PDB entry 6JFU | X-ray diffraction, 3.20 A resolution | chains A and D of the 4 polymer chains in the assembly

# Chain A
Name: CRISPR-associated endonuclease Cas9
Organism: Neisseria meningitidis
Notes: EC 3.1.-.-
Chain sequence (1083 residues; each row starts with the number of its first residue; numbering starts at 0):
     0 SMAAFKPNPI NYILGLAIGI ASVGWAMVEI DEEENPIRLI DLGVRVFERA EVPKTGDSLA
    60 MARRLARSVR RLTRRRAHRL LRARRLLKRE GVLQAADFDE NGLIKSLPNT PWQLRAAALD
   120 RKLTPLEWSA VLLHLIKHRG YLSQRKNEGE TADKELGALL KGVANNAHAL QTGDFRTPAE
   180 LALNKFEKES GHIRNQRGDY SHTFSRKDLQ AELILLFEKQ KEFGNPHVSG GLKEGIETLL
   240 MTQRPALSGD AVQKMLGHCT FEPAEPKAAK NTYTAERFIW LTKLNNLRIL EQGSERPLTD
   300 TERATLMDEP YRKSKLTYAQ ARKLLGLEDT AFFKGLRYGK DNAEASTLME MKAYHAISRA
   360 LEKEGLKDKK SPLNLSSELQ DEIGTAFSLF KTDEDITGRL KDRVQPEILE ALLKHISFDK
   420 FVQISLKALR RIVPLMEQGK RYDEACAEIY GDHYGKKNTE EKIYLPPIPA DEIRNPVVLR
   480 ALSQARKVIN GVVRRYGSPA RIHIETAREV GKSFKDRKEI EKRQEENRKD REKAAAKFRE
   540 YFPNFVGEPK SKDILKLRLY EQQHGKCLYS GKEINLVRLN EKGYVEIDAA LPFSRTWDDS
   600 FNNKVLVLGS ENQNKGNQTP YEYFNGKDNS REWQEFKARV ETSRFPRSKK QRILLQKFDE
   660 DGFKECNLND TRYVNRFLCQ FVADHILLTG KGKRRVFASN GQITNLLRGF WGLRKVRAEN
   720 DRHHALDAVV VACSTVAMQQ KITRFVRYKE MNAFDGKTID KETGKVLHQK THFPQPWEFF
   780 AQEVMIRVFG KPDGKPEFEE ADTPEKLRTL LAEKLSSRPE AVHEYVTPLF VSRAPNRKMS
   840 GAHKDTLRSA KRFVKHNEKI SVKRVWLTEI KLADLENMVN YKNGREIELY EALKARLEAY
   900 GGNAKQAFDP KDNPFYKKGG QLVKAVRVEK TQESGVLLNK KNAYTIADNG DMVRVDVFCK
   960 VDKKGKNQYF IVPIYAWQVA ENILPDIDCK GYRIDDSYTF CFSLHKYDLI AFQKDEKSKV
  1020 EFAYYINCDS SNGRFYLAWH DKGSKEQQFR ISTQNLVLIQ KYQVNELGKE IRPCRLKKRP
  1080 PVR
Disordered / not traced: 0-6, 337-342, 521-668, 686-694, 709-713, 748-768, 815-817
Cystine bridges: Cys958-Cys1000
Reported in the primary citation:
  - binding site for non-target strand (chain D): Asp1028
  - binding site for target-strand DNA: Arg1033
  - specificity-determining residues: Asp1028, Arg1033
  - mutagenesis - D1028A, R1033A: abolished catalytic activity
  - mutagenesis - N1031A: unchanged catalytic activity

# Chain D
Molecule: non-target strand
Sequence (11 nucleotides; row label = number of the first residue in the row):
     1 AGGCCCAGTT A

# Chain A / chain D interface
Pairs across the interface (16):
  Thr930(A) - DC5(D)  phosphate contact
  Thr930(A) - DC6(D)  hydrogen bond to the phosphate
  Glu932(A) - DC5(D)  phosphate contact
  Asn948(A) - DC4(D)  hydrogen bond to the phosphate
  Asp950(A) - DG3(D)  phosphate contact
  Met951(A) - DG3(D)  hydrogen bond to the phosphate
  Tyr974(A) - DC4(D)  hydrogen bond to the phosphate
  Asn1026(A) - DG2(D)  hydrogen bond to the phosphate
  Asn1026(A) - DG3(D)  phosphate contact
  Asp1028(A) - DC4(D)  sugar contact
  Asp1028(A) - DC5(D)  hydrogen bond to the base
  Ser1029(A) - DC4(D)  phosphate contact
  Ser1030(A) - DC4(D)  sugar contact
  Ser1030(A) - DC5(D)  base contact
  Tyr1035(A) - DC4(D)  base contact
  Lys1044(A) - DA1(D)  sugar contact
Other interface residues (no listed pair), chain A (19 interface residues in all): Pro52, Lys843, Ser933, Asp947, Gly949, Tyr1006, Ile1025

# In short
The interface between chain A and chain D involves 19 residues on one side and 6 on the other, with 6 hydrogen
bonds. Polar contacts include Asp1028(A)-DC5(D), Thr930(A)-DC6(D) and Asn948(A)-DC4(D). The paper reports a
binding site for non-target strand (chain D) at Asp1028(A); D1028A and R1033A of chain A abolish catalytic
activity.
Chain A is CRISPR-associated endonuclease Cas9 (Neisseria meningitidis) and chain D is non-target strand; the
structure, Crystal structure of Nme2Cas9 in complex with sgRNA and target DNA (AGGCCC PAM), was determined by
X-ray diffraction together with 6JDQ, 6JDV, 6JE3, 6JE4, 6JE9, 6KC7 and 6KC8 from the same study.
